PDB entry 6QVC | electron microscopy, 4.00 A resolution | chains B and A

# Chain B (and A)
Protein: Chloride channel protein 1
Source organism: Homo sapiens
Notes: chain A of this document is another copy of the same molecule, construct and numbering; everything in this record applies to it too
UniProtKB: P35523 (CLCN1_HUMAN); numbering as in UniProt (aligned over 1-988)
Amino-acid sequence (988 residues; each row starts with the number of its first residue):
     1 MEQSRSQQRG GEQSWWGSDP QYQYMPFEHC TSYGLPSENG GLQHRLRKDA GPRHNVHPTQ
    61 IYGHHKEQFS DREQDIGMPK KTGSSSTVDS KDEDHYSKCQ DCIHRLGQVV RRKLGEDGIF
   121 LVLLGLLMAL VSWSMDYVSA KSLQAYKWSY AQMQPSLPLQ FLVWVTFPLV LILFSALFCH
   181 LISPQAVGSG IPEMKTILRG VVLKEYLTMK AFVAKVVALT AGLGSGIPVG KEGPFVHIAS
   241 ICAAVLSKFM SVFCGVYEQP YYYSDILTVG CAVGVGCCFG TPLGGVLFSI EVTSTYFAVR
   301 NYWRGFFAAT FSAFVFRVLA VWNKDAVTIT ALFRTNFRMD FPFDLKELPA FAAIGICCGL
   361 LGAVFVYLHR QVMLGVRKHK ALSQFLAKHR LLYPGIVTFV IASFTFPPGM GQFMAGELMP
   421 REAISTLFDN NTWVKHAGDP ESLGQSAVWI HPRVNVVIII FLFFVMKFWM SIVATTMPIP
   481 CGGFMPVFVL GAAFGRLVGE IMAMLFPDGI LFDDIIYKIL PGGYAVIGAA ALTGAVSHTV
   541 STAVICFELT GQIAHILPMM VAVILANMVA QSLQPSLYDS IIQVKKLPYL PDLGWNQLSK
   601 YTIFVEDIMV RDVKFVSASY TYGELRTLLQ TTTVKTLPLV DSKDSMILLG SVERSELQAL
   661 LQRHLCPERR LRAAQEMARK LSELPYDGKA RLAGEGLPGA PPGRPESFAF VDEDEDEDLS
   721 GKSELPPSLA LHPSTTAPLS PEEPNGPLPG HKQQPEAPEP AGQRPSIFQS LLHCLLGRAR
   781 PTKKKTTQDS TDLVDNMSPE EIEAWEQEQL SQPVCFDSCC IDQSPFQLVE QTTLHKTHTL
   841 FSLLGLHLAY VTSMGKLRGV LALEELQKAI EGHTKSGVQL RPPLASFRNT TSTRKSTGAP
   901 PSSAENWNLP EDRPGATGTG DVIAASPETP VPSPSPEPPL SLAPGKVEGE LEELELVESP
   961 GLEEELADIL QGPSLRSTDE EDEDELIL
Unresolved in the structure: 1-114, 254-261, 592-594, 670-817, 873-988
Swiss-Prot annotation at these positions:
  - motif: G188 to P192 (Selectivity filter part_1), G230 to P234 (Selectivity filter part_2), G482 to P486 (Selectivity filter part_3)
  - binding site (chloride): S189, F484, Y578
  - site: E232 (Protopore gate)
  - modified residue: S886 (Phosphoserine)
  - natural variant: Q43 (Q43R: In MCAR), S70 (S70L: In MCAR; uncertain significance), T82 (T82A: In MCAR; uncertain significance), R105 (R105C: In MCAR), M128 (M128V: In MCAD), D136 (D136G: In MCAR), Y137 (Y137D: In MCAR), Y150 (Y150C: In MCAR), Q154 (Q154R: No effect on chloride transport), Q160 (Q160H: In MCAR), F161 (F161V: In MCAD and MCAR), W164 (W164R: In MCAR), 48 further natural variant entries in UniProt
  - mutagenesis: I290 (I290C/E/F/G/K/L/Q/T/V/Y: Changed chloride channel activity; changed gating of the channel), E291 (E291D: No effect on calcium channel activity; E291L: Loss of calcium channel activity), R496 (R496K: Changed gating of the channel), G499 (G499K/E: Changed gating of the channel; G499Q: No effect on gating of the channel), E500 (E500Q: No effect on channel function), T636 (T636A: Reduces the effect of adenosine nucleotides on common gate), P638 (P638A: Reduces the effect of adenosine nucleotides on common gate), S651 (S651A: Has normal sensitivity to adenosine nucleotides), H847 (H847A: Reduces the effect of adenosine nucleotides on common gate), L848 (L848A: Abrogates the effect of adenosine nucleotides on common gate), A849 (A849V: Has normal sensitivity to adenosine nucleotides)
What the authors report for this chain:
  - contacts within the chain: T335-Q552

# How chain B and chain A interact
Residue-residue contacts (63; chain B residue first):
  P282(B) - M560(A)  hydrophobic
  L283(B) - V544(A)  hydrophobic
  L283(B) - M560(A)  hydrophobic
  L287(B) - Y302(A)
  T295(B) - F297(A)
  T295(B) - A298(A)
  T295(B) - V299(A)
  Y296(B) - Y296(A)  hydrophobic
  Y296(B) - F297(A)
  Y296(B) - A298(A)  hydrophobic
  F297(B) - T295(A)
  F297(B) - Y296(A)
  F297(B) - F297(A)
  A298(B) - T295(A)
  A298(B) - Y296(A)  hydrophobic
  V299(B) - T295(A)
  R300(B) - Q597(A)
  Y302(B) - L287(A)
  W303(B) - E291(A)
  F306(B) - V540(A)  hydrophobic
  F306(B) - I564(A)  hydrophobic
  F307(B) - I564(A)  hydrophobic
  T310(B) - M560(A)
  T310(B) - I564(A)
  F314(B) - L557(A)  hydrophobic
  V321(B) - L345(A)  hydrophobic
  V327(B) - F341(A)  hydrophobic
  T328(B) - F341(A)
  T328(B) - P342(A)
  T328(B) - L345(A)
  I329(B) - F343(A)
  I329(B) - L557(A)  hydrophobic
  R334(B) - M339(A)  hydrogen bond (side chain-backbone)
  R334(B) - D340(A)  salt bridge
  M339(B) - R334(A)  hydrogen bond (backbone-side chain)
  M339(B) - M339(A)  hydrophobic
  M339(B) - Q552(A)  hydrogen bond
  D340(B) - R334(A)  salt bridge
  F341(B) - V327(A)  hydrophobic
  F341(B) - T328(A)
  P342(B) - T328(A)
  F343(B) - I329(A)
  L345(B) - V321(A)  hydrophobic
  L345(B) - T328(A)
  V540(B) - Y302(A)  hydrophobic
  V540(B) - F306(A)  hydrophobic
  V544(B) - L283(A)  hydrophobic
  G551(B) - I553(A)
  Q552(B) - M339(A)  hydrogen bond
  I553(B) - G551(A)
  I553(B) - I553(A)  hydrophobic
  L557(B) - F314(A)  hydrophobic
  L557(B) - I329(A)  hydrophobic
  M560(B) - P282(A)  hydrophobic
  M560(B) - L283(A)  hydrophobic
  M560(B) - T310(A)
  I564(B) - F306(A)  hydrophobic
  I564(B) - F307(A)  hydrophobic
  I564(B) - T310(A)
  Q597(B) - R300(A)
  Q823(B) - V829(A)
  Q827(B) - Q827(A)
  V829(B) - Q823(A)
Also at the interface, not in a pair above, chain B (53 interface residues in all): I290, E291, A313, N336, D344, F512, F547, E548, I556, V561, M568, W595, I647, S824, M854
Also at the interface, not in a pair above, chain A (54 interface residues in all): I290, S294, W303, A313, D344, L348, F512, H538, F547, E548, I556, V561, M568, W595, I647, M854

# Overview
Chain B and chain A form an interface of 53 and 54 residues respectively; the contacts include 4 hydrogen
bonds and 2 salt bridges. Polar contacts include R334(B)-D340(A), R334(B)-M339(A) and M339(B)-Q552(A). UniProt
lists 3 chloride-binding residues and 11 mutagenesis sites on chain B. The paper reports contacts within the
chain involving T335(B) and Q552(B).
Chain B and chain A are both Chloride channel protein 1 (Homo sapiens); the structure, CryoEM structure of the
human ClC-1 chloride channel, CBS state 1, was determined by electron microscopy, deposited together with
6QV6, 6QVB, 6QVD and 6QVU.
